Entry 7N1H (electron microscopy, 4.30 A resolution (low resolution: residue-level contacts below are approximate; hydrogen-bond / salt-bridge calls are withheld)); this record covers chains D and C of the 16 polymer chains in the assembly.

== Chain D (and C) ==
Protein: E1 envelope glycoprotein
Source organism: Venezuelan equine encephalitis virus
Notes: chain C of this document is another copy of the same molecule, construct and numbering; everything in this record applies to it too
UniProt: A0A0C4MX98 (A0A0C4MX98_9VIRU); residues 1-442 here correspond to UniProt positions 814-1255 (UniProt number = residue number + 813)
Sequence (442 residues; row label = number of the first residue in the row):
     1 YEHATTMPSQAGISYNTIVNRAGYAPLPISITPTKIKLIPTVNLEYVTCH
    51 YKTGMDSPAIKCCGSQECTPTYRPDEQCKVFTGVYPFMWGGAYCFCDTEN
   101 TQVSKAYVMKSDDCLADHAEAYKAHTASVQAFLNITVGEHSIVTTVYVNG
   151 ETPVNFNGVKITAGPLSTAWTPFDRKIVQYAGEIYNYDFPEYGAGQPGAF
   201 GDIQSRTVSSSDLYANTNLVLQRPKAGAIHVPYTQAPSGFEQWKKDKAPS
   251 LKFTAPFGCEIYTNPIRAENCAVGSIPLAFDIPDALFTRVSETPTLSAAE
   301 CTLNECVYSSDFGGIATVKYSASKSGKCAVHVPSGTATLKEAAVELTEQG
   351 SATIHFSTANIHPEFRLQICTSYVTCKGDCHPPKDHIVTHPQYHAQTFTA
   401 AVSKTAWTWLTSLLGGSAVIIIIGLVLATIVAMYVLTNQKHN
Disulfides: C49-C114, C62-C94, C63-C96, C301-C376, C306-C380, C328-C370
Covalently attached groups: N-acetylglucosamine (NAG) linked to N134

== Chain D / chain C interface ==
Residue-residue contacts (17):
  T41(D) with T41(C)
  K123(D) with E151(C)
  H125(D) with T41(C); H125(C); T126(C)
  T126(D) with H125(C); T126(C)
  E151(D) with K123(C); R175(C); E191(C)
  T152(D) with E191(C); Y192(C)
  P153(D) with Y192(C)
  R175(D) with E151(C)
  E191(D) with E151(C); T152(C)
  Y192(D) with T152(C)
Interface residues without a listed pair, chain C (11 interface residues in all): P153, K176

== Summary ==
10 residues of chain D face 11 of chain C across their interface.
Both chains are E1 envelope glycoprotein (Venezuelan equine encephalitis virus). Entry 7N1H (CryoEM structure
of Venezuelan equine encephalitis virus VLP in complex with the LDLRAD3 receptor) was determined by electron
microscopy (same publication as 7N1I).
